6D31 - chain A; structure by X-ray diffraction, 1.20 A resolution.

[Chain A]
Protein: U6 snRNA phosphodiesterase
Source organism: Homo sapiens
Notes: EC 3.1.4.-
Reference sequence: Q9BQ65 (USB1_HUMAN); residue numbers follow UniProt; this construct covers 79-265
Sequence (191 residues; row label = number of the first residue in the row):
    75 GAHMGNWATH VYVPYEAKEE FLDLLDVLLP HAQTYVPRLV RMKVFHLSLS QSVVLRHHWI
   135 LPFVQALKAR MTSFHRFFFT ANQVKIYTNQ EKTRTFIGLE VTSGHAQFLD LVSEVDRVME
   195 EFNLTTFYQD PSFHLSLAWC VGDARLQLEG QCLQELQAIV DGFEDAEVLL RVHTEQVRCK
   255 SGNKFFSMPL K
Unresolved in the structure: 75-77
Differences from the reference sequence: expression tag (75-78)
Swiss-Prot annotation at these positions:
  - active site: His-120 (Proton acceptor), His-208 (Proton donor)
  - binding site (AMP): His-120 to Ser-122, Tyr-202, Asp-204 to Ser-210
  - binding site (UMP): Gln-164, Tyr-202, Ser-206 to Ser-210
  - mutagenesis: His-120 (H120A: Abolishes exoribonuclease activity. Does not restore U6 snRNA processing when expressed in deleted mpn1 yeast cells; when associated with A-208 ...), Ser-122 (S122C: Significantly decreases exonuclease activity), Tyr-202 (Y202A: Significantly decreases exonuclease activity), His-208 (H208A: Abolishes exoribonuclease activity. Does not rescue the molecular phenotype caused by USB1 depletion. Does not restore U6 snRNA processing when expressed in deleted mpn1 yeast cells ...), Ser-210 (S210C: Significantly decreases exonuclease activity)
Ligand contacts: adenosine monophosphate (AMP): His-120, Ser-122, Tyr-161, Thr-162, Asn-163, Gln-164, Phe-170, Phe-201, Tyr-202, Asp-204, Pro-205, Ser-206, His-208, Ser-210
Reported in the primary citation:
  - catalytic residues: His-208, Ser-210
  - binding site for adenosine monophosphate: Tyr-202, Asp-204, Ser-206, His-208, Ser-210
  - contacts within the chain: Ser-206/His-208 (hydrogen bond)
  - mutagenesis - Y202A, H208Q: decreased catalytic activity
  - specificity-determining residues: Ser-210 (from molecular simulation)

[Overview]
Chain A binds adenosine monophosphate. From UniProt: active-site residues His-120 and His-208, 11 AMP-binding
residues, 7 UMP-binding residues and 5 mutagenesis sites. From the paper: catalytic residues His-208 and
Ser-210; Y202A and H208Q reduce catalytic activity.
Chain A is U6 snRNA phosphodiesterase (Homo sapiens); the structure, Structure of human Usb1 with adenosine
5'-monophosphate, was determined by X-ray diffraction (same publication as 6D2Z and 6D30).
